Entry 2CLZ (X-ray diffraction, 1.90 A resolution); this record covers chains A and B of the 3 polymer chains in the assembly.

# Chain A
Molecule: H-2 class I histocompatibility antigen, K-B alpha chain
Source organism: Mus musculus
Notes: fragment: extracellular domains (alpha1, alpha2, alpha3), residues 22-300
UniProtKB: P01901 (HA1B_MOUSE); residues 1-279 here correspond to UniProt positions 22-300 (UniProt number = residue number + 21)
Sequence (279 residues; numbered 1 to 279; the number before each row is that of its first residue):
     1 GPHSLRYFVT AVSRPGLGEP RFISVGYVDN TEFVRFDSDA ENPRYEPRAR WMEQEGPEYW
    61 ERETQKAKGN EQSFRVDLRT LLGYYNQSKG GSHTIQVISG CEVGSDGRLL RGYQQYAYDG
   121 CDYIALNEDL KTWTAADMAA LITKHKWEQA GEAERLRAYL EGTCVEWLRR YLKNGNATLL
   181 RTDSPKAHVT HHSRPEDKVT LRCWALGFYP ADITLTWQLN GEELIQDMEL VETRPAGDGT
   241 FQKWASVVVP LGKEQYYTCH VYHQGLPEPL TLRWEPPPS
Differences from the reference sequence: engineered mutation F22 (Tyr43 in P01901), I23 (Met44 in P01901), S24 (Glu45 in P01901), N30 (Asp51 in P01901)
Cystine bridges: C101-C164, C203-C259
Curated features (UniProtKB/Swiss-Prot):
  - region: E275 to S279 (Connecting peptide)
  - glycosylation (N-linked (GlcNAc...) asparagine): N86, N176

# Chain B
Molecule: Beta-2 microglobulin
Source organism: Mus musculus
UniProtKB: P01887 (B2MG_MOUSE); residues 1-99 here correspond to UniProt positions 21-119 (UniProt number = residue number + 20)
Sequence (99 residues; row label = number of the first residue in the row):
     1 IQKTPQIQVY SRHPPENGKP NILNCYVTQF HPPHIEIQML KNGKKIPKVE MSDMSFSKDW
    61 SFYILAHTEF TPTETDTYAC RVKHDSMAEP KTVYWDRDM
Cystine bridges: C25-C80

# How chain A and chain B interact
Residue-residue contacts (50; chain A residue first):
  F8(A) with F56(B)
  V9(A) with F56(B)
  T10(A) with F56(B); F62(B)
  V12(A) with P33(B), hydrophobic
  Y27(A) with S55(B)
  R35(A) with D53(B); M54(B), hydrogen bond (side chain-backbone); S55(B), hydrogen bond
  R48(A) with D53(B), salt bridge
  T94(A) with H31(B), hydrogen bond; P33(B)
  Q96(A) with H31(B), hydrogen bond; F56(B); W60(B), hydrogen bond (side chain-backbone); F62(B)
  V97(A) with F56(B)
  I98(A) with F56(B), hydrophobic; W60(B), hydrophobic
  Q115(A) with W60(B)
  Y116(A) with W60(B)
  A117(A) with W60(B)
  D119(A) with H31(B)
  G120(A) with K3(B), hydrogen bond (backbone-side chain); H31(B), hydrogen bond (backbone-side chain); W60(B)
  C121(A) with I1(B)
  D122(A) with W60(B), hydrogen bond
  H192(A) with D98(B), salt bridge
  R202(A) with D98(B), hydrogen bond (side chain-backbone); M99(B)
  W204(A) with D98(B); M99(B)
  V231(A) with Q8(B)
  E232(A) with Q8(B)
  R234(A) with Q8(B); Y10(B); Y26(B); M99(B), hydrogen bond (side chain-backbone)
  P235(A) with Y10(B), hydrogen bond (backbone-side chain); N24(B); Y26(B)
  A236(A) with R12(B), hydrogen bond (backbone-side chain); N24(B), hydrogen bond (backbone-side chain)
  G237(A) with R12(B), hydrogen bond (backbone-side chain); L65(B)
  Q242(A) with Y10(B); S11(B); R12(B)
  W244(A) with M99(B), hydrogen bond (side chain-backbone)
Interface residues without a listed pair, chain A (34 interface residues in all): E32, L206, E229, T233, D238
Interface residues without a listed pair, chain B (24 interface residues in all): P14, S57, K58, D59, Y63

# In short
Chain A and chain B form an interface of 34 and 24 residues respectively, with 15 hydrogen bonds and 2 salt
bridges. Polar pairs include R48(A)-D53(B), H192(A)-D98(B) and R35(A)-M54(B).
Chain A is H-2 class I histocompatibility antigen, K-B alpha chain and chain B is Beta-2 microglobulin, both
from Mus musculus; the structure, Mhc Class I Natural Mutant H-2Kbm8 Heavy Chain Complexed With beta-2
Microglobulin and pBM1 peptide, was determined by X-ray diffraction together with 2CLV from the same study.
